Entry 9H28 (electron microscopy, 3.22 A resolution); this record covers chains A and E of the 6 polymer chains in the assembly.

Chain A:
Name: Envelope protein E
From: tick-borne encephalitis virus-European subtype
UniProt: chimeric construct of A0A7M3UFX3, P29837: residues 1-429 from A0A7M3UFX3 (A0A7M3UFX3_9FLAV) positions 281-709 (UniProt number = residue number + 280); residues 430-496 from P29837 positions 710-776 (UniProt number = residue number + 280)
Amino-acid sequence (496 residues; row label = number of the first residue in the row):
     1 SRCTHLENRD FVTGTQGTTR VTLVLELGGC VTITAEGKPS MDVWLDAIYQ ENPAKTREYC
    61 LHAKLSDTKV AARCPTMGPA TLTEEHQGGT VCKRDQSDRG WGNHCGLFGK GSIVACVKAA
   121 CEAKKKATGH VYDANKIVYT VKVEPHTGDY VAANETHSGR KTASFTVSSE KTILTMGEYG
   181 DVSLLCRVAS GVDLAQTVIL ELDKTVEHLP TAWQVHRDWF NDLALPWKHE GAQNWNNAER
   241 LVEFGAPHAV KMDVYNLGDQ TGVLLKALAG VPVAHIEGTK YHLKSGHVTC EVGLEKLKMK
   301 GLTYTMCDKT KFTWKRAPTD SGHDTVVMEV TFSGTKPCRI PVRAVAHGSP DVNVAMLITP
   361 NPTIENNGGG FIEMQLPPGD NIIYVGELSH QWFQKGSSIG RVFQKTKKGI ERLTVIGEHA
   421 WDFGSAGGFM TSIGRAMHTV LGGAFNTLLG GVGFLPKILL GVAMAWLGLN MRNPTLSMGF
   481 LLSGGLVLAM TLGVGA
Covalent attachments: N-acetylglucosamine (NAG) linked to N154
UniProt features mapped onto this chain:
  - site: A496 (Cleavage)
From the paper describing this entry:
  - post-translational modification sites: N154

Chain E:
Name: Small envelope protein M
From: tick-borne encephalitis virus-European subtype
UniProt: A0A7M3UFX3 (A0A7M3UFX3_9FLAV); residues 1-75 here correspond to UniProt positions 206-280 (UniProt number = residue number + 205)
Amino-acid sequence (75 residues; numbered 1 to 75; the number before each row is that of its first residue):
     1 SVLIPSHAQG ELTGRGHKWL EGDSLRTHLT RVEGWVWKNK LLALAMVTVV WLTLESVVTR
    61 VAVLVVLLCL APVYA
From the paper describing this entry:
  - conformationally variable residues: L25 to Y74

Interface between chain A and chain E:
Pairs across the interface (8):
  D222(A) with K38(E), salt bridge
  E243(A) with L20(E)
  H248(A) with H17(E), hydrogen bond
  Y255(A) with W19(E), hydrophobic
  L257(A) with W19(E), hydrophobic
  K266(A) with V2(E)
  P456(A) with Y74(E), hydrophobic
  R472(A) with L52(E), hydrogen bond (side chain-backbone)
Also at the interface, not in a pair above, chain A (12 interface residues in all): A246, L448, M464, L467
Also at the interface, not in a pair above, chain E (10 interface residues in all): L42, M46, T53

In short:
12 residues of chain A and 10 residues of chain E are in contact, with 2 hydrogen bonds and 1 salt bridge.
Among the polar pairs are D222(A)-K38(E), H248(A)-H17(E) and R472(A)-L52(E). The paper reports a modification
site at N154(A); conformational variability at L25(E).
Here chain A is Envelope protein E and chain E is Small envelope protein M, both from tick-borne encephalitis
virus-European subtype. Entry 9H28 (Alternative conformation LGTV with TBEV prME) was determined by electron
microscopy together with 9FK0 and 9FOJ from the same study.
